PDB entry 5J83 | X-ray diffraction, 3.00 A resolution | chains A and B

== Chain A (and B) ==
Molecule: Dihydroxyacid dehydratase/phosphogluconate dehydratase
Source organism: Rhizobium leguminosarum bv. trifolii
Notes: chain B of this document is another copy of the same molecule, construct and numbering; everything in this record applies to it too
UniProtKB: I9XDU6 (I9XDU6_RHILT); numbering as in UniProt (aligned over 2-579)
Amino-acid sequence (588 residues; numbered -8 to 579; the number before each row is that of its first residue; numbers below 1 keep their minus sign (Met-8 is residue -8)):
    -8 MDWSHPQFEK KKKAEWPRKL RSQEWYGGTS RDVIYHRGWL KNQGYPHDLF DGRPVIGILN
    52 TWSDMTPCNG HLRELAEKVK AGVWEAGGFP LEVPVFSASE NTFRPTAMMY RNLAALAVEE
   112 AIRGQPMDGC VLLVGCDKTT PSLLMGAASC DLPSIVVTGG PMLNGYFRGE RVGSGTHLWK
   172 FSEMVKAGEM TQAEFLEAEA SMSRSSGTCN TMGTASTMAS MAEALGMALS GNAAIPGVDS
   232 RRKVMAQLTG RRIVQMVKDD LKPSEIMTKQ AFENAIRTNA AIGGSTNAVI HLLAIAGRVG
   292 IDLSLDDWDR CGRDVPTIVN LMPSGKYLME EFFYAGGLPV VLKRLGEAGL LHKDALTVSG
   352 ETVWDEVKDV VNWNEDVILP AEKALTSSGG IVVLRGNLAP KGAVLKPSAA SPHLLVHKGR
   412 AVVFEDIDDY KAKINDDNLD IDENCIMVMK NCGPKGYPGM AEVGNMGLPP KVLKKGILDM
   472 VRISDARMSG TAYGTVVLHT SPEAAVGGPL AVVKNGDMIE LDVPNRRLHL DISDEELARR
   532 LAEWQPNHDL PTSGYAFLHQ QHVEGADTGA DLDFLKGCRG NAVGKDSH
Unresolved in the structure: -8 to 4
Cystine bridges: Cys59-Cys127
Modified / non-standard residues: Lys129 (lysine nz-carboxylic acid; KCX)
Sequence notes: initiating methionine (-8); expression tag (-7 to 1)

== Interface between chain A and chain B ==
Residue-residue contacts (166):
  Glu15(A) with Arg95(B), hydrogen bond (backbone-side chain)
  Trp16(A) with Thr93(B), hydrogen bond (side chain-backbone); Arg95(B)
  Thr20(A) with Gln183(B), hydrogen bond; Leu187(B)
  Ser21(A) with Gln183(B)
  Arg22(A) with Trp170(B)
  Ile25(A) with Phe186(B); Leu187(B), hydrophobic; Glu190(B)
  Tyr26(A) with Glu91(B); Asn92(B); Leu169(B), hydrophobic
  His27(A) with Asn92(B), hydrogen bond (side chain-backbone)
  Arg28(A) with Glu190(B), salt bridge
  Gly29(A) with Glu190(B); Ser194(B)
  Trp30(A) with Pro58(B); Cys59(B), hydrophobic; Asn92(B); Met153(B), hydrophobic; Gly198(B); Thr199(B); Cys200(B), hydrophobic
  Leu31(A) with Asp55(B); Pro58(B), hydrophobic
  Lys32(A) with Glu190(B), salt bridge
  Asn33(A) with Pro58(B); Met153(B); Ser194(B); Ser196(B), hydrogen bond (side chain-backbone); Ser197(B); Gly198(B)
  Gln34(A) with Pro58(B), hydrogen bond (side chain-backbone); Gly61(B); Ser197(B), hydrogen bond
  Tyr36(A) with Asp55(B)
  Trp53(A) with Glu83(B); Pro85(B)
  Ser54(A) with Glu83(B), hydrogen bond (side chain-backbone)
  Asp55(A) with Leu31(B); Tyr36(B); Lys71(B), salt bridge; Leu82(B); Glu83(B), hydrogen bond (side chain-backbone)
  Met56(A) with Leu82(B), hydrophobic; Val84(B), hydrophobic; Gln116(B); Pro117(B); Met118(B), hydrophobic
  Pro58(A) with Trp30(B); Leu31(B), hydrophobic; Asn33(B), hydrogen bond (backbone-side chain); Gln34(B), hydrogen bond (backbone-side chain)
  Cys59(A) with Trp30(B), hydrophobic
  Gly61(A) with Gln34(B)
  Arg64(A) with Arg64(B)
  Lys71(A) with Asp55(B), salt bridge
  Leu82(A) with Asp55(B); Met56(B), hydrophobic
  Glu83(A) with Trp53(B); Ser54(B); Asp55(B), hydrogen bond (backbone-backbone); Arg64(B), salt bridge
  Val84(A) with Ser54(B); Met56(B), hydrophobic
  Pro85(A) with Trp53(B); Pro85(B), hydrophobic
  Phe87(A) with Ala108(B)
  Ser88(A) with Gln116(B)
  Glu91(A) with Tyr26(B); His27(B); Ser578(B); His579(B)
  Asn92(A) with Tyr26(B); His27(B), hydrogen bond (backbone-side chain); Trp30(B)
  Thr93(A) with Trp16(B), hydrogen bond (backbone-side chain); Tyr17(B); His27(B); Gly115(B); Pro117(B)
  Phe94(A) with Glu111(B); Gly115(B); Gln116(B); Ser578(B)
  Arg95(A) with Glu15(B), hydrogen bond (side chain-backbone); Trp16(B); Gly115(B), hydrogen bond (backbone-backbone); Val574(B); Gly575(B), hydrogen bond (side chain-backbone); Lys576(B); Asp577(B), salt bridge
  Pro96(A) with Lys576(B); Asp577(B); Ser578(B)
  Tyr101(A) with Glu111(B), hydrogen bond
  Leu104(A) with Leu107(B), hydrophobic; Glu111(B)
  Leu107(A) with Leu104(B), hydrophobic; Tyr546(B), hydrophobic
  Ala108(A) with Phe87(B)
  Glu111(A) with Phe94(B); Tyr101(B), hydrogen bond; Tyr546(B)
  Gly115(A) with Thr93(B); Phe94(B); Arg95(B), hydrogen bond (backbone-backbone)
  Gln116(A) with Met56(B); Phe94(B)
  Pro117(A) with Met56(B); Thr93(B)
  Met118(A) with Met56(B)
  Met153(A) with Trp30(B), hydrophobic; Asn33(B)
  Leu169(A) with Arg22(B); Tyr26(B)
  Trp170(A) with Arg22(B); His579(B)
  Ser173(A) with Arg22(B)
  Gln183(A) with Thr20(B), hydrogen bond (side chain-backbone)
  Leu187(A) with Thr20(B)
  Glu190(A) with Ile25(B); Arg28(B), salt bridge; Gly29(B); Lys32(B), salt bridge
  Ser194(A) with Gly29(B); Asn33(B)
  Ser196(A) with Asn33(B), hydrogen bond (backbone-side chain)
  Ser197(A) with Asn33(B); Gln34(B), hydrogen bond
  Gly198(A) with Trp30(B); Asn33(B)
  Thr199(A) with Trp30(B)
  Cys200(A) with Trp30(B), hydrophobic
  Lys422(A) with Asp23(B), salt bridge; Asp577(B), salt bridge; His579(B), hydrogen bond (side chain-backbone)
  Tyr448(A) with Asp577(B), hydrogen bond (side chain-backbone)
  Glu453(A) with His579(B), salt bridge
  Val454(A) with His579(B)
  Ser544(A) with Phe565(B); Arg570(B)
  Gly545(A) with Phe565(B), hydrogen bond (backbone-backbone); Arg570(B)
  Tyr546(A) with Leu107(B), hydrophobic; Glu111(B)
  Leu549(A) with Leu549(B), hydrophobic; Phe565(B), hydrophobic
  Phe565(A) with Ser544(B); Gly545(B), hydrogen bond (backbone-backbone)
  Arg570(A) with Ser544(B), hydrogen bond; Gly545(B)
  Val574(A) with Arg95(B)
  Lys576(A) with Arg95(B), hydrogen bond (backbone-side chain); Pro96(B)
  Asp577(A) with Arg95(B); Pro96(B); Lys422(B); Tyr448(B), hydrogen bond (backbone-side chain)
  Ser578(A) with Phe94(B); Pro96(B); Glu453(B)
  His579(A) with Lys422(B), hydrogen bond (backbone-side chain); Glu453(B), salt bridge; Val454(B)
Also at the interface, not in a pair above, chain A (87 interface residues in all): Tyr17, Val24, His38, Val46, Thr57, Glu68, Val86, Ala112, Phe186, Arg195, Ala452, Phe548, Lys567
Also at the interface, not in a pair above, chain B (86 interface residues in all): His38, Thr57, His62, Ser88, Ala112, Ser165, Ser173, Ala452, Asn456, Phe548, Leu566

== Summary ==
87 residues of chain A face 86 of chain B across their interface, with 31 hydrogen bonds and 12 salt bridges.
Polar pairs include Arg28(A)-Glu190(B), Lys32(A)-Glu190(B) and Asp55(A)-Lys71(B).
Both chains are Dihydroxyacid dehydratase/phosphogluconate dehydratase (Rhizobium leguminosarum bv. trifolii).
Entry 5J83 (Crystal structure of L-arabinonate dehydratase in apo-form) was determined by X-ray diffraction
(same publication as 5J84 and 5J85).
